PDB entry 8AP8 | electron microscopy, 3.70 A resolution | chains h and g of the 5 polymer chains in the assembly

Chain h:
Molecule: ATPTB4
Organism: Trypanosoma brucei brucei
UniProt: Q389Z3 (Q389Z3_TRYB2); numbering as in UniProt (aligned over 1-157)
Sequence (157 residues; row label = number of the first residue in the row):
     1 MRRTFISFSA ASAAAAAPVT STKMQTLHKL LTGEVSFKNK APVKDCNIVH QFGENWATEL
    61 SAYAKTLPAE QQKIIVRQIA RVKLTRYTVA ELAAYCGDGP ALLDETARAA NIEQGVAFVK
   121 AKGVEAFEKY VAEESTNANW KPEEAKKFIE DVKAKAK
Unresolved in the structure: 1-20

Chain g:
Molecule: ATPTB3
Organism: Trypanosoma brucei brucei
UniProt: A0A3L6KRX7 (A0A3L6KRX7_9TRYP); residues 1-269 here = UniProt positions 1-269
Sequence (269 residues; each row starts with the number of its first residue):
     1 MSKQLTFISA GATAAVLQSA SAIVSKVAGG RVQTKTAKEA GRHAVVVGPE TPIGVHTAVT
    61 EVPKSAQDPL FSGVSTVVVR AVLPRAAPDS VQLRDALDVY ASAGIDTKEE VRSATEAFKK
   121 SAEVAVGKAK AKGVKRIVLV VKQASKHNCI NELFKKISTE TIESAGLTTE VVGTAAVANQ
   181 LIVNPESLGV VLLNDVAATE QIELAFAGVV GGVSRVYHTV EGGKISAGHS FKSVALAVAQ
   241 ELRELGLSSE ADKVEAAASK NPRAVVSAL
Unresolved in the structure: 1
Sequence notes: conflict Ala176 (Val in A0A3L6KRX7)

How chain h and chain g interact:
Pairs across the interface (39):
  Pro42(h) - Asn179(g)
  Val43(h) - Asn179(g)  hydrogen bond (backbone-side chain)
  Val43(h) - Val183(g)
  Lys44(h) - Asn179(g)
  Arg77(h) - Leu70(g)
  Arg77(h) - Ser72(g)
  Gln78(h) - Val183(g)
  Ala80(h) - Leu70(g)  hydrophobic
  Arg81(h) - Leu70(g)  hydrogen bond (side chain-backbone)
  Arg81(h) - Val183(g)  hydrogen bond (side chain-backbone)
  Arg81(h) - Pro185(g)
  Leu84(h) - Leu70(g)  hydrophobic
  Leu84(h) - Val209(g)  hydrophobic
  Thr85(h) - Asn179(g)
  Thr85(h) - Ile182(g)
  Thr85(h) - Val183(g)
  Val89(h) - Gln201(g)
  Val89(h) - Ile202(g)  hydrophobic
  Val89(h) - Ala205(g)  hydrophobic
  Leu92(h) - Ile182(g)  hydrophobic
  Ala93(h) - Gln201(g)
  Ala93(h) - Leu204(g)  hydrophobic
  Ala93(h) - Ala205(g)
  Ala93(h) - His229(g)
  Cys96(h) - Gly208(g)
  Cys96(h) - Val209(g)  hydrophobic
  Gly97(h) - Gly212(g)
  Gly97(h) - His229(g)
  Gly97(h) - Ser230(g)  hydrogen bond (backbone-side chain)
  Gly97(h) - Ser233(g)  hydrogen bond (backbone-side chain)
  Asp98(h) - Ser230(g)  hydrogen bond (backbone-side chain)
  Asp98(h) - Arg263(g)
  Gly99(h) - Gly211(g)
  Pro100(h) - Asp68(g)
  Pro100(h) - Val209(g)
  Pro100(h) - Gly211(g)
  Leu102(h) - Pro262(g)  hydrophobic
  Leu102(h) - Arg263(g)
  Glu105(h) - Arg263(g)  salt bridge
Also at the interface, not in a pair above, chain h (22 interface residues in all): Thr32, Val82, Ala90
Also at the interface, not in a pair above, chain g (25 interface residues in all): Phe71, Ala178, Asn184, Glu186, Lys232

In short:
Chain h and chain g form an interface of 22 and 25 residues respectively; the contacts include 6 hydrogen
bonds and 1 salt bridge. Among the polar pairs are Glu105(h)-Arg263(g), Val43(h)-Asn179(g) and
Arg81(h)-Leu70(g).
Here chain h is ATPTB4 and chain g is ATPTB3, both from Trypanosoma brucei brucei. Entry 8AP8 (Peripheral
stalk of Trypanosoma brucei mitochondrial ATP synthase) was determined by electron microscopy (same
publication as 8AP6, 8AP7, 8AP9, 8APA, 8APB, 8APC and 7 further entries).
